PDB entry 7R7T | electron microscopy, 4.50 A resolution (low resolution: residue-level contacts below are approximate; hydrogen-bond / salt-bridge calls are withheld) | chains E and D of the 7 polymer chains in the assembly

[Chain E (and D)]
Protein: Transitional endoplasmic reticulum ATPase
From: Homo sapiens
Notes: EC 3.6.4.6; chain D of this document is another copy of the same molecule, construct and numbering; everything in this record applies to it too
Reference sequence: P55072 (TERA_HUMAN); numbering as in UniProt (aligned over 1-806)
Amino-acid sequence (806 residues; numbered 1 to 806; the number before each row is that of its first residue):
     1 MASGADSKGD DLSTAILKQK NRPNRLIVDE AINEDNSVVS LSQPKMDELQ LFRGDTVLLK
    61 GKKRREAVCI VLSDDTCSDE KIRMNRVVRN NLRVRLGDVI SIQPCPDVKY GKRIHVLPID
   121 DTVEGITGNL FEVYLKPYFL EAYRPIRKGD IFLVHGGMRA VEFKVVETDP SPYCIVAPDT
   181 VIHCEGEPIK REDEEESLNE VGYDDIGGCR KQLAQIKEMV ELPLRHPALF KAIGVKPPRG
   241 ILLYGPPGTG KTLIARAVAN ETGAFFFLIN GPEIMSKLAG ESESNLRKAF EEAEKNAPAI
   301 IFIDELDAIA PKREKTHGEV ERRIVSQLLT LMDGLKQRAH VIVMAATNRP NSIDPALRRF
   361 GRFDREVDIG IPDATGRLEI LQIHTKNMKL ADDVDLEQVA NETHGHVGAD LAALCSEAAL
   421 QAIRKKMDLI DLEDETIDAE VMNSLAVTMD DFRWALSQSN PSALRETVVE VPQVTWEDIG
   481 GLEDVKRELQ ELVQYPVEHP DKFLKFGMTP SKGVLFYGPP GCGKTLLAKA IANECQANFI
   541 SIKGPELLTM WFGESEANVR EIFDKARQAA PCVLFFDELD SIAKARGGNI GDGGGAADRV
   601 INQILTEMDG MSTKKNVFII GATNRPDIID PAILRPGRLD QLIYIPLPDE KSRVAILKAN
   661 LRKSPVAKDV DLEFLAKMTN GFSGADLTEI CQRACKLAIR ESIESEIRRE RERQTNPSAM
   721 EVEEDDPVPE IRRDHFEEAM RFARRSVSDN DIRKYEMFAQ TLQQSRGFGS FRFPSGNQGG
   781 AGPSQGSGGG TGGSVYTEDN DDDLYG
Disordered / not traced: 1-17, 433-436, 588-592, 714-725, 765-806 (chain D: 1-20, 433-436, 589-595, 714-725, 768-806)
Sequence notes: engineered mutation H155 (Arg in P55072)
Ligand contacts:
  - ADP (adenosine-5'-diphosphate), molecule 1: D205, G207, G248, T249, G250, K251, T252, L253, D304, I380, H384, G408, A409, A412
  - ADP, molecule 2: D478, I479, G480, G481, L482, P520, G521, C522, G523, P648, S652, I656, S683, G684, A685, T688
Swiss-Prot annotation at these positions:
  - region: T797 to G806 (Interaction with UBXN6)
  - motif: D802 to G806 (PIM motif)
  - binding site (ATP): P247 to L253, N348, H384, G521 to L526
  - modified residue: A2 (N-acetylalanine), S3 (Phosphoserine), S7 (Phosphoserine), S13 (Phosphoserine), S37 (Phosphoserine), K315 (N6,N6,N6-trimethyllysine), T436 (Phosphothreonine), S462 (Phosphoserine), K502 (N6-acetyllysine), K505 (N6-acetyllysine), K668 (N6-acetyllysine), S702 (Phosphoserine), K754 (N6-acetyllysine), S770 (Phosphoserine), S775 (Phosphoserine), S787 (Phosphoserine), Y805 (Phosphotyrosine)
  - cross-link (Glycyl lysine isopeptide (Lys-Gly)): K8 (interchain with G-Cter in SUMO2), K18 (interchain with G-Cter in SUMO2)
  - natural variant: R95 (R95G: In IBMPFD1), G97 (G97E: In CMT2Y), I126 (I126F: In IBMPFD1; uncertain significance), H155 (R155H: In FTDALS6 and IBMPFD1; this construct carries the variant), R159 (R159G: In FTDALS6; R159H: In IBMPFD1), A160 (A160T: In IBMPFD1; uncertain significance), E185 (E185K: In CMT2Y), R191 (R191Q: In FTDALS6 and IBMPFD1), L198 (L198W: In IBMPFD1), A232 (A232E: In IBMPFD1), I254 (I254F: In IBMPFD1; uncertain significance), I369 (I369T: In IBMPFD1; uncertain significance), 2 further natural variant entries in UniProt
  - mutagenesis: F52 to D55 (Abolishes interaction with NPLOC4; when associated with A-110), R53 (R53A: Minor effect on affinity for ATP and ADP), R86 (R86A: Strongly increased affinity for ATP. Strongly reduced affinity for ADP), Y110 (Y110A: Abolishes interaction with NPLOC4; when associated with 52-A--A-55), R113 to H115 (Severely reduced binding to DERL1), F131 (F131R: Severely reduced binding to DERL1), L140 (L140D: Severely reduced binding to DERL1), D179 (D179R: No effect on binding to DERL1), H183 (H183W: Severely reduced binding to DERL1), K251 (K251Q: Impairs ERAD degradation of HMGCR and does not inhibit interaction with RHBDD1; when associated with Q-524), E305 (E305Q: Defect in ubiquitin-dependent protein degradation by the proteasome; when associated with Q-578), K312 (K312A: Does not affect methylation by VCPKMT), 8 further mutagenesis entries in UniProt
From the paper describing this entry:
  - mutagenesis - R155H/R635A, R635A: abolished catalytic activity
  - mutagenesis - R155H/R359A: decreased catalytic activity
  - disease-associated variants - R155H: increased catalytic activity
  - mutagenesis - R155H/R359A, R155H/R635A (Kd 228 nM): decreased binding to NSFL1 cofactor p47
  - mutagenesis - R155H/R635A: unchanged catalytic activity with NSFL1 cofactor p47

[Interface between chain E and chain D]
Pairs across the interface (86):
  E218(E) with L420(D); R424(D)
  L222(E) with L420(D)
  R225(E) with D428(D); L432(D)
  H226(E) with D428(D); L432(D)
  A228(E) with D193(D); E194(D)
  L229(E) with I423(D)
  K231(E) with D193(D); E194(D)
  A232(E) with D193(D); M442(D)
  I233(E) with S416(D); A419(D)
  P237(E) with S416(D)
  E283(E) with S276(D); L278(D)
  H317(E) with H317(D)
  R323(E) with M275(D); K277(D); L278(D); A279(D); S282(D)
  S326(E) with P272(D); M275(D); S276(D)
  Q327(E) with S276(D)
  L329(E) with P272(D)
  T330(E) with N270(D); P272(D); E273(D); S276(D)
  D333(E) with N270(D)
  R359(E) with K251(D); E305(D)
  F360(E) with A409(D); D410(D); N460(D); S462(D)
  E366(E) with N460(D)
  R487(E) with R700(D)
  E488(E) with K696(D)
  E491(E) with K696(D); R700(D); I703(D)
  Y495(E) with I703(D); I707(D)
  P500(E) with R453(D)
  K502(E) with I699(D); S702(D); P727(D)
  L504(E) with R453(D)
  K505(E) with I699(D); P727(D)
  F506(E) with K663(D); S664(D); C695(D); I699(D); P729(D)
  G507(E) with K663(D)
  M508(E) with Q692(D); C695(D); K696(D)
  R567(E) with P461(D)
  A596(E) with A585(D)
  A597(E) with L548(D); F552(D)
  R599(E) with F552(D)
  N602(E) with L548(D); T549(D); F552(D)
  Q603(E) with T549(D)
  E607(E) with R465(D)
  D609(E) with K543(D)
  G610(E) with L464(D)
  K614(E) with E402(D); L456(D)
  K615(E) with S457(D); S459(D)
  R635(E) with P520(D)
  Q764(E) with R741(D); F742(D); A743(D); R744(D)
Also at the interface, not in a pair above, chain E (62 interface residues in all): F230, V235, G318, R322, L492, F503, E556, R560, Q568, G593, G595, D598, L605, T606, Q760, T761, Q763
Also at the interface, not in a pair above, chain D (71 interface residues in all): E195, S197, P247, V320, E321, T403, V407, Q421, P545, G553, E578, K584, G587, N624, M740

[Summary]
62 residues of chain E and 71 residues of chain D are in contact. Bound to chain E: ADP. Curated annotation
(UniProt) lists 15 ATP-binding residues and 24 mutagenesis sites on chain E. From the paper: R155H/R635A and
R635A of chain E abolish catalytic activity; R155H/R359A and R155H/R635A of chain E reduce binding to NSFL1
cofactor p47.
Chain E and chain D are both Transitional endoplasmic reticulum ATPase (Homo sapiens); the structure,
p47-bound p97-R155H mutant with ADP, was determined by electron microscopy (same publication as 7L5W, 7L5X,
7R7S and 7R7U).
